Entry 6XH7 (electron microscopy, 3.90 A resolution); this record covers chains F and 1 of the 10 polymer chains in the assembly.

[Chain F]
Molecule: RNA polymerase sigma factor RpoD
Organism: Escherichia coli
Reference sequence: P00579 (RPOD_ECOLI); residue numbers follow UniProt; this construct covers 1-613
Sequence (628 residues; each row starts with the number of its first residue; numbers below 1 keep their minus sign (Met-14 is residue -14)):
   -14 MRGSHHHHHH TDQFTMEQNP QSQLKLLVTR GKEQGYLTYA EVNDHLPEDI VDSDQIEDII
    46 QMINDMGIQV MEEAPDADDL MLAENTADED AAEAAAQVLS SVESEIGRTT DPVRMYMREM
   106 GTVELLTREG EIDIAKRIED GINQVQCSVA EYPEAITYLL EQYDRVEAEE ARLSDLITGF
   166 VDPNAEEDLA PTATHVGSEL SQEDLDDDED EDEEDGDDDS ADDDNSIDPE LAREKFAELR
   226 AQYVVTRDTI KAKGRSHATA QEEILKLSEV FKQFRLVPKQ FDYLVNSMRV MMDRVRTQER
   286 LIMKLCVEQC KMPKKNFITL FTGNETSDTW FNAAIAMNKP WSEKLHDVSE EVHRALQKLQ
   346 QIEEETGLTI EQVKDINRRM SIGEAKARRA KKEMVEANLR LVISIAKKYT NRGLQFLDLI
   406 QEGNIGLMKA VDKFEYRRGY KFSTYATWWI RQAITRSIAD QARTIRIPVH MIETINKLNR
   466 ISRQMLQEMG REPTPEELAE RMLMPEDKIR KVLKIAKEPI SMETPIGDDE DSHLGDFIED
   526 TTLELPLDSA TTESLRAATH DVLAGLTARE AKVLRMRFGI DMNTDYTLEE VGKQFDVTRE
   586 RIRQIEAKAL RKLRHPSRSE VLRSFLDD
Disordered / not traced: -14 to 78, 172-209
Construct notes: expression tag (-14 to 0)
Curated features (UniProtKB/Swiss-Prot):
  - DNA-binding region: Leu573 to Ala592 (H-T-H motif)
  - region: Arg584 to Arg599 (Interaction with anti-sigma factors)
  - motif: Asp403 to Gln406 (Interaction with polymerase core subunit RpoC)
  - site: Arg562 (Interaction with anti-sigma factors)
What the authors report for this chain:
  - mutagenesis - R157A/S159A/K264A: decreased binding to HTH-type transcriptional regulator CueR
  - mutagenesis - R157A/S159A/K264A: unchanged binding to basal promoter binding activity

[Chain 1]
Molecule: Nontemplate strand DNA
Sequence (54 nucleotides; numbered 35 to 88; the number before each row is that of its first residue):
    35 GCCTTGACCT TCCCCTTGCT GGAAGGTTTA ACCTGTGTGC AGTCTGACGC GGCG

[Interface between chain F and chain 1]
Contacting residue pairs (56; chain F residue first):
  Val98(F) with DT70(1), base contact
  Arg99(F) with DT70(1), base contact; DG71(1), base contact
  Met102(F) with DG69(1), sugar contact; DT70(1), base contact
  Met105(F) with DG69(1), sugar contact
  Gly106(F) with DG69(1), base contact
  Leu110(F) with DT68(1), base contact
  Ala382(F) with DT68(1), base contact
  Asn383(F) with DT68(1), hydrogen bond to the base
  Arg385(F) with DT68(1), phosphate contact; DG69(1), hydrogen bond to the base
  Leu386(F) with DT68(1), hydrogen bond to the base
  Ile388(F) with DG69(1), sugar contact; DT70(1), phosphate contact
  Ser389(F) with DT68(1), phosphate contact
  Lys392(F) with DT70(1), sugar contact
  Arg397(F) with DG73(1), salt bridge to the phosphate
  Phe401(F) with DG71(1), phosphate contact
  Lys418(F) with DT63(1), salt bridge to the phosphate
  Glu420(F) with DA64(1), hydrogen bond to the base
  Arg423(F) with DA64(1), hydrogen bond to the base
  Tyr425(F) with DA64(1), phosphate contact; DA65(1), hydrogen bond to the phosphate; DC66(1), phosphate contact
  Lys426(F) with DC66(1), salt bridge to the phosphate; DC67(1), phosphate contact
  Ser428(F) with DC67(1), hydrogen bond to the phosphate; DT68(1), base contact
  Thr429(F) with DC66(1), hydrogen bond to the phosphate; DC67(1), base contact
  Tyr430(F) with DT63(1), phosphate contact; DA64(1), base contact
  Trp433(F) with DT63(1), base contact; DA64(1), sugar contact
  Gln437(F) with DT62(1), base contact; DT63(1), base contact
  Arg451(F) with DG59(1), salt bridge to the phosphate
  Pro453(F) with DG59(1), phosphate contact
  His455(F) with DG59(1), hydrogen bond to the base
  Met456(F) with DA58(1), phosphate contact
  Lys493(F) with DA57(1), phosphate contact
  Asp581(F) with DC37(1), phosphate contact
  Val582(F) with DT38(1), phosphate contact
  Thr583(F) with DC37(1), hydrogen bond to the phosphate; DT38(1), hydrogen bond to the phosphate
  Glu585(F) with DT38(1), base contact; DT39(1), base contact; DG40(1), base contact; DA41(1), base contact
  Arg586(F) with DG35(1), base contact; DC36(1), base contact; DC37(1), base contact; DT38(1), base contact
  Ile590(F) with DC36(1), phosphate contact
  Lys593(F) with DG35(1), phosphate contact
Other interface residues (no listed pair), chain F (41 interface residues in all): Leu384, Phe419, Trp434, Arg584

[In short]
41 residues of chain F and 21 residues of chain 1 are in contact; the contacts include 11 hydrogen bonds and 4
salt bridges. Polar contacts include Asn383(F)-DT68(1), Arg385(F)-DG69(1) and Leu386(F)-DT68(1). From the
paper: R157A/S159A/K264A of chain F reduce binding to HTH-type transcriptional regulator CueR;
R157A/S159A/K264A of chain F leave binding to basal promoter binding activity unchanged.
Here chain F is RNA polymerase sigma factor RpoD (Escherichia coli) and chain 1 is Nontemplate strand DNA.
Entry 6XH7 (CueR-TAC without RNA) was determined by electron microscopy together with 6XH8 from the same
study.
